7OZL - chains A and C of the 4 polymer chains in the assembly; structure by electron microscopy, 2.74 A resolution.

== Chain A ==
Protein: Capsid protein VP1
From: Human enterovirus 70 (strain J670/71)
UniProtKB: P32537 (POLG_HE701); residues 2-306 here correspond to UniProt positions 563-867 (UniProt number = residue number + 561)
Chain sequence (305 residues; numbered 2 to 306; the number before each row is that of its first residue):
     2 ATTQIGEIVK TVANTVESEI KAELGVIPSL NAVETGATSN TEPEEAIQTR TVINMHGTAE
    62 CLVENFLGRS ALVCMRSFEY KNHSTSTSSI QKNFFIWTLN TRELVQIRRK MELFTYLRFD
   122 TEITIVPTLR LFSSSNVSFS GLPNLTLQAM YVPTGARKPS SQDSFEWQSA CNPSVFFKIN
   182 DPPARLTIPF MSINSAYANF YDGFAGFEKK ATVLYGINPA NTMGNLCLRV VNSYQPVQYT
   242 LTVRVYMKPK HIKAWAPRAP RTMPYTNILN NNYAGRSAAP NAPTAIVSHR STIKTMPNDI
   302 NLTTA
Disordered / not traced: 2-6, 304-306
Swiss-Prot annotation at these positions:
  - site: A306 (Cleavage)
Residues lining bound ligands: compound iv (W71; 5-(7-(4-(4,5-dihydro-2-oxazolyl)phenoxy)heptyl)-3-methyl isoxazole): W98, L100, T102, F120, T122, I124, A150, M151, Y152, P174, S175, V176, L187, I189, Y198, A199, N200, N222, M224, L227, V246, M248
What the authors report for this chain:
  - conformationally variable residues (side-chain flip): M112, M192, M224
  - binding site for compound iv: W98, F120, I124, Y152, Y198, M224

== Chain C ==
Protein: Capsid protein VP3
From: Human enterovirus 70 (strain J670/71)
UniProtKB: P32537 (POLG_HE701); residues 1-243 here correspond to UniProt positions 320-562 (UniProt number = residue number + 319)
Chain sequence (243 residues; each row starts with the number of its first residue):
     1 GVPTCLLPGS NQFLTTDDHS SAPAFPDFSP TPEMHIPGQV HSMLEIVQIE SMMEINNVND
    61 ASGVERLRVQ ISAQSDMDQL LFNIPLDIQL EGPLRNTLLG NISRYYTHWS GSLEMTFMFC
   121 GSFMTTGKLI ICYTPPGGSS PTDRMQAMLA THVVWDFGLQ SSITIIIPWI SGSHYRMFNT
   181 DAKAINANVG YVTCFMQTNL VAPVGAADQC YIVGMVAAKK DFNLRLMRDS PDIGQSAILP
   241 EQA
Swiss-Prot annotation at these positions:
  - region: L239 to A243 (Amphipathic alpha-helix)

== Interface between chain A and chain C ==
Residue-residue contacts (194):
  V13(A) - K220(C)
  V13(A) - D221(C)
  V13(A) - F222(C)
  A14(A) - K220(C)  hydrogen bond (backbone-backbone)
  A14(A) - D221(C)
  I28(A) - Q160(C)
  S30(A) - I163(C)
  S30(A) - T164(C)  hydrogen bond (backbone-backbone)
  L31(A) - Q160(C)
  L31(A) - S162(C)
  L31(A) - I163(C)  hydrophobic
  N32(A) - S162(C)  hydrogen bond (backbone-side chain)
  N32(A) - T164(C)  hydrogen bond
  A33(A) - S162(C)
  V34(A) - T116(C)
  V34(A) - M118(C)  hydrophobic
  V34(A) - S162(C)
  V34(A) - M215(C)  hydrophobic
  E35(A) - M118(C)
  E35(A) - S161(C)
  T39(A) - Q48(C)
  T39(A) - I49(C)
  T39(A) - E50(C)  hydrogen bond (side chain-backbone)
  S40(A) - E50(C)  hydrogen bond (backbone-side chain)
  S40(A) - E114(C)
  S40(A) - T116(C)
  S40(A) - T164(C)  hydrogen bond
  N41(A) - K219(C)
  T42(A) - T164(C)
  T42(A) - I166(C)
  T42(A) - K219(C)  hydrogen bond (backbone-side chain)
  P44(A) - S112(C)
  P44(A) - I166(C)  hydrophobic
  P44(A) - K219(C)
  A47(A) - I166(C)  hydrophobic
  I48(A) - P168(C)  hydrophobic
  H57(A) - S110(C)
  H57(A) - H174(C)
  H57(A) - Y175(C)
  H57(A) - N223(C)
  G58(A) - N223(C)  hydrogen bond (backbone-side chain)
  T59(A) - L44(C)
  E61(A) - Y106(C)  hydrogen bond (backbone-side chain)
  E61(A) - R225(C)
  E61(A) - L226(C)  hydrogen bond (side chain-backbone)
  E61(A) - M227(C)  hydrogen bond (side chain-backbone)
  C62(A) - S42(C)  hydrogen bond (backbone-side chain)
  C62(A) - M43(C)  hydrogen bond (backbone-backbone)
  C62(A) - L44(C)  hydrophobic
  C62(A) - Y106(C)
  C62(A) - L224(C)
  L63(A) - H41(C)
  L63(A) - S42(C)
  V64(A) - V40(C)
  V64(A) - H41(C)  hydrogen bond (backbone-backbone)
  V64(A) - S42(C)
  N66(A) - M227(C)
  F67(A) - M43(C)  hydrophobic
  F67(A) - Y106(C)
  F67(A) - M227(C)  hydrophobic
  R70(A) - T15(C)
  R70(A) - T16(C)
  R70(A) - M227(C)
  S71(A) - F13(C)
  S71(A) - T15(C)  hydrogen bond (backbone-backbone)
  R103(A) - L239(C)
  E104(A) - Q235(C)  hydrogen bond (backbone-side chain)
  E104(A) - L239(C)
  L105(A) - Q235(C)
  V106(A) - G234(C)
  V106(A) - Q235(C)  hydrogen bond (backbone-side chain)
  V106(A) - L239(C)  hydrophobic
  Q107(A) - D229(C)  hydrogen bond
  Q107(A) - S230(C)  hydrogen bond (side chain-backbone)
  Q107(A) - I233(C)
  R109(A) - L239(C)
  R110(A) - N101(C)
  R110(A) - Y105(C)  hydrogen bond
  R110(A) - D232(C)  salt bridge
  R110(A) - I233(C)
  K111(A) - Y105(C)
  L114(A) - Y105(C)  hydrophobic
  F115(A) - V40(C)  hydrophobic
  F115(A) - M43(C)  hydrophobic
  F115(A) - I46(C)  hydrophobic
  Y117(A) - I36(C)  hydrophobic
  R119(A) - P30(C)
  R119(A) - T31(C)  hydrogen bond (side chain-backbone)
  R119(A) - P32(C)
  R119(A) - E33(C)
  E123(A) - H19(C)
  E123(A) - S21(C)  hydrogen bond
  T125(A) - F13(C)
  V127(A) - F13(C)  hydrophobic
  Y152(A) - F25(C)  hydrophobic
  P174(A) - A24(C)
  P174(A) - F25(C)  hydrophobic
  P183(A) - N11(C)
  P184(A) - F13(C)  hydrophobic
  R186(A) - F13(C)
  R186(A) - D17(C)  salt bridge
  R186(A) - S21(C)
  L187(A) - A22(C)
  L187(A) - A24(C)  hydrophobic
  T188(A) - S21(C)
  T188(A) - A22(C)  hydrogen bond (backbone-backbone)
  T188(A) - P23(C)
  T188(A) - A24(C)  hydrogen bond (backbone-backbone)
  I189(A) - A24(C)  hydrophobic
  P190(A) - F25(C)
  P190(A) - F28(C)  hydrophobic
  F191(A) - F28(C)
  F191(A) - P30(C)
  S193(A) - T31(C)  hydrogen bond (backbone-side chain)
  I194(A) - T31(C)
  N195(A) - T31(C)  hydrogen bond (backbone-side chain)
  S196(A) - P32(C)  hydrogen bond (side chain-backbone)
  S196(A) - M34(C)
  Y247(A) - F13(C)  hydrophobic
  K249(A) - T15(C)
  K249(A) - D17(C)  hydrogen bond (side chain-backbone)
  K254(A) - Q39(C)
  A255(A) - Q39(C)
  A255(A) - V40(C)  hydrogen bond (backbone-backbone)
  W256(A) - I36(C)  hydrogen bond (side chain-backbone)
  W256(A) - G38(C)
  W256(A) - Q39(C)
  A257(A) - G38(C)  hydrogen bond (backbone-backbone)
  P258(A) - V40(C)
  P258(A) - I46(C)  hydrophobic
  P261(A) - L98(C)
  P261(A) - N101(C)
  M264(A) - I233(C)
  Y266(A) - I233(C)  hydrophobic
  Y266(A) - L239(C)
  T267(A) - Q242(C)
  N268(A) - P240(C)
  N268(A) - Q242(C)
  I269(A) - L239(C)
  I269(A) - P240(C)  hydrogen bond (backbone-backbone)
  I269(A) - E241(C)
  L270(A) - E241(C)
  P281(A) - E91(C)
  P281(A) - R95(C)
  N282(A) - R95(C)  hydrogen bond
  N282(A) - D232(C)  hydrogen bond (side chain-backbone)
  T285(A) - S62(C)
  T285(A) - G63(C)  hydrogen bond (backbone-backbone)
  T285(A) - R66(C)
  A286(A) - R66(C)
  I287(A) - E54(C)
  I287(A) - R95(C)  hydrogen bond (backbone-side chain)
  I287(A) - N96(C)
  V288(A) - E54(C)
  V288(A) - R66(C)  hydrogen bond (backbone-side chain)
  V288(A) - G92(C)
  V288(A) - R95(C)
  V288(A) - N96(C)
  S289(A) - N57(C)
  S289(A) - E91(C)
  H290(A) - N57(C)
  H290(A) - V58(C)  hydrogen bond (side chain-backbone)
  H290(A) - N59(C)
  H290(A) - R66(C)  hydrogen bond
  R291(A) - I55(C)  hydrogen bond (side chain-backbone)
  R291(A) - N57(C)  hydrogen bond
  R291(A) - V58(C)
  R291(A) - N83(C)  hydrogen bond (side chain-backbone)
  T293(A) - V58(C)
  I294(A) - I55(C)
  I294(A) - N56(C)
  I294(A) - V58(C)
  I294(A) - L81(C)
  I294(A) - F82(C)
  I294(A) - N83(C)  hydrogen bond (backbone-backbone)
  K295(A) - L80(C)
  K295(A) - L81(C)
  K295(A) - N83(C)
  M297(A) - P85(C)  hydrophobic
  M297(A) - Y191(C)  hydrophobic
  P298(A) - P85(C)
  N299(A) - D87(C)
  N299(A) - L90(C)
  N299(A) - A182(C)
  N299(A) - K183(C)
  D300(A) - S139(C)  hydrogen bond
  D300(A) - S140(C)  hydrogen bond (side chain-backbone)
  D300(A) - K183(C)
  D300(A) - Y191(C)
  I301(A) - G138(C)
  I301(A) - S139(C)
  I301(A) - K183(C)
  I301(A) - N188(C)
  I301(A) - Y191(C)  hydrogen bond (backbone-side chain)
Also at the interface, not in a pair above, chain A (98 interface residues in all): E43, N55, M76, M192, A197, R262, T263, P265, S292, T296, L303
Also at the interface, not in a pair above, chain C (102 interface residues in all): L14, P37, A61, I84, G137, T151, W155, I238

== In short ==
Chain A and chain C form an interface of 98 and 102 residues respectively; the contacts include 47 hydrogen
bonds and 2 salt bridges. Among the polar pairs are R110(A)-D232(C), R186(A)-D17(C) and N32(A)-S162(C). From
the paper: a binding site for compound iv at W98(A), F120(A) and I124(A) among others; conformational
variability at M112(A), M192(A) and M224(A).
Here chain A is Capsid protein VP1 and chain C is Capsid protein VP3, both from Human enterovirus 70 (strain
J670/71). Entry 7OZL (CryoEM structure of human enterovirus 70 in complex with WIN51711) was determined by
electron microscopy, deposited together with 7OZK, 7OZI, 7OZJ and 7OPX.
